PDB entry 9HVM | electron microscopy, 8.10 A resolution (very low resolution: no residue pairs are listed; an interface is given only as per-side residue counts) | chains E and H of the 16 polymer chains in the assembly

Chain E:
Protein: Ribulose bisphosphate carboxylase large chain
Organism: Chlamydomonas reinhardtii
Notes: EC 4.1.1.39
UniProt: P00877 (RBL_CHLRE); residue numbers follow UniProt; this construct covers 7-475
Amino-acid sequence (469 residues; each row starts with the number of its first residue):
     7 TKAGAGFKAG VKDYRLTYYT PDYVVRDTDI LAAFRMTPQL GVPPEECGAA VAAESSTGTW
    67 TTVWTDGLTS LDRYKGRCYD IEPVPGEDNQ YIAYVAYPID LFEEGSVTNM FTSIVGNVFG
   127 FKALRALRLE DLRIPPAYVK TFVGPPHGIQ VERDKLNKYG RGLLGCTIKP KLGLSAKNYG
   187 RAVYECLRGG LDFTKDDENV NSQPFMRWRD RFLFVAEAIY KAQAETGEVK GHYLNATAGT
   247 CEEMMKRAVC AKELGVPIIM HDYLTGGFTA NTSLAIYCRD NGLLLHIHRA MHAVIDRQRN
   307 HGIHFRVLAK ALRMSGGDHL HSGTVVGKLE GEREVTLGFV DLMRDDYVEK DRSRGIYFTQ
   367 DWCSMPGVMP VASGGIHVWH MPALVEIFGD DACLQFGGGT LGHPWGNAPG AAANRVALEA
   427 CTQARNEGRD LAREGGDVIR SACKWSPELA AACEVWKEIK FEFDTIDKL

Chain H:
Protein: Ribulose bisphosphate carboxylase small subunit, chloroplastic 1
Organism: Chlamydomonas reinhardtii
UniProt: P00873 (RBS1_CHLRE); numbering as in UniProt (aligned over 46-177)
Amino-acid sequence (132 residues; row label = number of the first residue in the row):
    46 MMVWTPVNNK MFETFSYLPP LTDEQIAAQV DYIVANGWIP CLEFAEADKA YVSNESAIRF
   106 GSVSCLYYDN RYWTMWKLPM FGCRDPMQVL REIVACTKAF PDAYVRLVAF DNQKQVQIMG
   166 FLVQRPKTAR DF

How chain E and chain H interact:
At this resolution (8 A) residue pairs are not listed: 19 residues of chain E and 23 of chain H lie at the interface.

Summary:
19 residues of chain E and 23 residues of chain H are in contact.
Here chain E is Ribulose bisphosphate carboxylase large chain and chain H is Ribulose bisphosphate carboxylase
small subunit, chloroplastic 1, both from Chlamydomonas reinhardtii. Entry 9HVM (In-cell Structure of Pyrenoid
Rubisco) was determined by electron microscopy.
